4KKI - chain A; structure by X-ray diffraction, 2.35 A resolution.

[Chain A]
Name: Transcobalamin-1
Organism: Homo sapiens
UniProtKB: P20061 (TCO1_HUMAN); residues -22 to 410 here correspond to UniProt positions 1-433 (UniProt number = residue number + 23)
Amino-acid sequence (467 residues; row label = number of the first residue in the row; numbers below 1 keep their minus sign (Met-22 is residue -22)):
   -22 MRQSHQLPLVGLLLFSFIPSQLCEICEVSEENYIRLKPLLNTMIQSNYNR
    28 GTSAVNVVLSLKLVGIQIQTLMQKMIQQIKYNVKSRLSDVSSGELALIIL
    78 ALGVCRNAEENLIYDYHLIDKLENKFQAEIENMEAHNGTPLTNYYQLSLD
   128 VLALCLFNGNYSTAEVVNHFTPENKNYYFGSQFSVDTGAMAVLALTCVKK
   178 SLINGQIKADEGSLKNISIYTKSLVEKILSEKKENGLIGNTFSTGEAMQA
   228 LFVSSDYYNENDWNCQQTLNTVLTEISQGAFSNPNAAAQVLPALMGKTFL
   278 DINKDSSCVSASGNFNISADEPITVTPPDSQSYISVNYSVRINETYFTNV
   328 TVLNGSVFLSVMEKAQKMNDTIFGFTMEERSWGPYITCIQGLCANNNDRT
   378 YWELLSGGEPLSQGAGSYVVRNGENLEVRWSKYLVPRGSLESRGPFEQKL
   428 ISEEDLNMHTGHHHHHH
Unresolved in the structure: -22 to 0, 295-307, 412-444
Differences from the reference sequence: expression tag (411-444)
Disulfide bonds: Cys3-Cys242, Cys82-Cys285, Cys132-Cys174, Cys365-Cys370
Covalent attachments: N-acetylglucosamine (NAG) linked to Asn193, Asn293, Asn314, Asn320, Asn326, Asn331, Asn346
Ligand contacts: cyanocobalamin (CNC): Ser68, Gly70, Glu71, Leu74, Thr119, Asn120, Tyr122, Gln123, Leu126, Phe156, Ser161, Asp163, Thr164, Asn217, Phe219, Ser220, Glu223, Gln266, Arg357, Ser358, Trp359, Gly360, Pro361, Tyr362, Ile363, Asn373, Tyr378, Trp379, Glu380, Leu381, Pro387, Leu388, Ser389, Gln390, Gly391, Tyr410
Reported in the primary citation:
  - post-translational modification sites: Asn193, Asn293, Asn314, Asn320, Asn326, Asn331, Asn346
  - binding site for cyanocobalamin: Glu71, Thr119, Asn120, Tyr122, Gln123, Phe156, Asp163, Asn217, Phe219, Gln266, Arg357, Trp359, Tyr362, Ile363, Asn373, Tyr378, Trp379, Leu381, Leu388, Tyr410
  - specificity-determining residues: Asn120, Asn373

[Summary]
Chain A binds cyanocobalamin. N-acetylglucosamine is covalently linked to Asn193, Asn293, Asn314, Asn320,
Asn326 and Asn331 and 1 more. The paper reports a binding site for cyanocobalamin at Glu71, Thr119 and Asn120
among others; specificity determinants Asn120 and Asn373.
Chain A is Transcobalamin-1 (Homo sapiens); the structure, Crystal Structure of Haptocorrin in Complex with
CNCbl, was determined by X-ray diffraction together with 4KKJ from the same study.
